5TDN - chains A and B; structure by X-ray diffraction, 1.63 A resolution.

Chain A:
Protein: anti-HER2 Fab Light Chain
Organism: Homo sapiens
Notes: antibody fragment or engineered binder
Chain sequence (214 residues; row label = number of the first residue in the row):
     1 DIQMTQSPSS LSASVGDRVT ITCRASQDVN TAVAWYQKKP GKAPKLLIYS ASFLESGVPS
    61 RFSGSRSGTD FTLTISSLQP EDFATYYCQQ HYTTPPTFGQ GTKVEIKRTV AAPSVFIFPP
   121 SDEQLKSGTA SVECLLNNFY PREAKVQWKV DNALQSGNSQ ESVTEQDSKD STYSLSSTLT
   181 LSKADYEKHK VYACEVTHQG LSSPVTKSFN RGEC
Not modelled in the structure: 1
Cystine bridges: C23-C88, C134-C194

Chain B:
Protein: anti-HER2 Fab Heavy Chain
Organism: Homo sapiens
Notes: antibody fragment or engineered binder
Chain sequence (223 residues; each row starts with the number of its first residue):
     1 EVQLVESGGG LVQPGGSLRL SCAASGFNIK DTYIHWVREA PGKGLEWVAR IYPTNGYTRY
    61 ADSVKGRFTI SADTSKNTAY LQMNSLRAED TAVYYCSRWG GDGFYAMDYW GQGTLVTVSS
   121 ASTKGPSVFP LAPSSKSTSG GTAALGCLVK DYFPEPVTVS WNSGALTSGV HTFPAVLQSS
   181 GLYSLKSVVT VPSSSLGTQT YICNVNHKPS NTKVDKKVEP KSC
Not modelled in the structure: 100-105, 221-223
Cystine bridges: C22-C96, C147-C203

Interface between chain A and chain B:
Residue-residue contacts (63; chain A residue first):
  A34(A) - A106(B)  hydrophobic
  Y36(A) - M107(B)  hydrogen bond (side chain-backbone)
  Y36(A) - W110(B)
  K38(A) - E39(B)  salt bridge
  K38(A) - Y95(B)  hydrogen bond
  A43(A) - W110(B)
  A43(A) - G111(B)
  P44(A) - W110(B)
  L46(A) - A106(B)  hydrophobic
  L46(A) - M107(B)
  L46(A) - D108(B)
  Y49(A) - A106(B)  hydrophobic
  E55(A) - D108(B)
  Y87(A) - E39(B)
  Y87(A) - L45(B)  hydrophobic
  Q89(A) - M107(B)
  T94(A) - W47(B)
  T94(A) - R50(B)
  T94(A) - R59(B)
  P95(A) - W47(B)  hydrophobic
  P96(A) - W47(B)
  F98(A) - L45(B)
  F98(A) - W110(B)  hydrophobic
  Q100(A) - G42(B)
  Q100(A) - G44(B)
  F116(A) - T142(B)
  F116(A) - A144(B)  hydrophobic
  F118(A) - L131(B)  hydrophobic
  F118(A) - A132(B)
  F118(A) - A144(B)
  S121(A) - F129(B)
  S121(A) - P130(B)
  E123(A) - P130(B)
  E123(A) - K216(B)  salt bridge
  Q124(A) - F129(B)
  Q124(A) - K150(B)
  S131(A) - L148(B)
  S131(A) - K150(B)
  E133(A) - L131(B)
  E133(A) - K186(B)  salt bridge
  L135(A) - F173(B)  hydrophobic
  L135(A) - V188(B)  hydrophobic
  N137(A) - H171(B)
  N137(A) - T190(B)
  N138(A) - H171(B)  hydrogen bond
  Q160(A) - V176(B)
  Q160(A) - L177(B)  hydrogen bond (side chain-backbone)
  Q160(A) - Q178(B)
  E161(A) - V176(B)
  S162(A) - F173(B)
  S162(A) - P174(B)  hydrogen bond (side chain-backbone)
  S162(A) - V176(B)
  V163(A) - P174(B)
  T164(A) - F173(B)
  D167(A) - H171(B)
  S174(A) - H171(B)  hydrogen bond
  S174(A) - F173(B)
  L175(A) - F173(B)
  S176(A) - F173(B)
  S176(A) - K186(B)  hydrogen bond
  T178(A) - K186(B)  hydrogen bond
  S208(A) - K136(B)
  C214(A) - S135(B)  hydrogen bond (backbone-side chain)
Interface residues without a listed pair, chain A (42 interface residues in all): K42, H91, S127, K169, S177
Interface residues without a listed pair, chain B (43 interface residues in all): V37, K43, E46, W99, Q112, V128, A143, L145, S168, T172

Summary:
Chain A and chain B form an interface of 42 and 43 residues respectively, with 9 hydrogen bonds and 3 salt
bridges. Polar pairs include K38(A)-E39(B), E123(A)-K216(B) and E133(A)-K186(B).
Here chain A is anti-HER2 Fab Light Chain and chain B is anti-HER2 Fab Heavy Chain, both from Homo sapiens.
Entry 5TDN (Crystal structure of the Fab fragment of anti-HER2 antibody 4D5 with redesigned heavy and light
chain ...) was determined by X-ray diffraction.
